PDB entry 8J24 | electron microscopy, 2.60 A resolution | chains B and C of the 5 polymer chains in the assembly

# Chain B
Protein: Guanine nucleotide-binding protein G(I)/G(S)/G(T) subunit beta-1
From: Homo sapiens
Reference sequence: P62873 (GBB1_HUMAN); residues 0-338 here correspond to UniProt positions 2-340 (UniProt number = residue number + 2)
Sequence (377 residues; row label = number of the first residue in the row; numbers below 1 keep their minus sign (Met-12 is residue -12)):
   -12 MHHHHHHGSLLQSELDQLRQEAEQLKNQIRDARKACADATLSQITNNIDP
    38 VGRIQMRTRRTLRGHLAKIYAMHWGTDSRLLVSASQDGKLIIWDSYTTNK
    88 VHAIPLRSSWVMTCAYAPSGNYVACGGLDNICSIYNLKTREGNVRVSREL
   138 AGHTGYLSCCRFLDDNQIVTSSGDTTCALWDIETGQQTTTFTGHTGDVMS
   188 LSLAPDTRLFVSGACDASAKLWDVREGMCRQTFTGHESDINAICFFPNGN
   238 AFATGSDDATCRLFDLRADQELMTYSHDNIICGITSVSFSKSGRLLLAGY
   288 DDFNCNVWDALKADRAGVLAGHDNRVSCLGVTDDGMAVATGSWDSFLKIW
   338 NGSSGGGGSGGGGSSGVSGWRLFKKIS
Disordered / not traced: -12 to 0, 341-364
Differences from the reference sequence: initiating methionine (-12); expression tag (-11 to -1, 339-364)
UniProt features mapped onto this chain:
  - modified residue: Ser0 (N-acetylserine), His264 (Phosphohistidine)

# Chain C
Protein: Guanine nucleotide-binding protein G(i) subunit alpha-1
From: Homo sapiens
Reference sequence: P63096 (GNAI1_HUMAN); residue numbers follow UniProt; this construct covers 1-354
Sequence (354 residues; numbered 1 to 354; the number before each row is that of its first residue):
     1 MGCTLSAEDKAAVERSKMIDRNLREDGEKAAREVKLLLLGAGESGKSTIV
    51 KQMKIIHEAGYSEEECKQYKAVVYSNTIQSIIAIIRAMGRLKIDFGDSAR
   101 ADDARQLFVLAGAAEEGFMTAELAGVIKRLWKDSGVQACFNRSREYQLND
   151 SAAYYLNDLDRIAQPNYIPTQQDVLRTRVKTTGIVETHFTFKDLHFKMFD
   201 VGGQRSERKKWIHCFEGVTAIIFCVALSDYDLVLAEDEEMNRMHESMKLF
   251 DSICNNKWFTDTSIILFLNKKDLFEEKIKKSPLTICYPEYAGSNTYEEAA
   301 AYIQCQFEDLNKRKDTKEIYTHFTCATDTKNVQFVFDAVTDVIIKNNLKD
   351 CGLF
Disordered / not traced: 1-5, 55-181, 233-239
UniProt features mapped onto this chain:
  - region: Lys35 to Thr48 (G1 motif), Asp173 to Thr181 (G2 motif), Phe196 to Arg205 (G3 motif), Ile265 to Asp272 (G4 motif), Thr324 to Thr329 (G5 motif)
  - binding site (GTP): Glu43 to Thr48, Ser151, Leu175 to Thr181, Asp200 to Gln204, Asn269 to Asp272, Ala326
  - binding site (Mg(2+)): Ser47, Thr181
  - modified residue: Arg178 (ADP-ribosylarginine), Gln204 (Deamidated glutamine), Cys351 (ADP-ribosylcysteine)
  - lipidation: Gly2 (N-myristoyl glycine), Cys3 (S-palmitoyl cysteine)
  - natural variant: Gly40 (G40C: In NEDHISB; G40R: In NEDHISB), Gly45 (G45D: In NEDHISB), Thr48 (T48I: In NEDHISB; T48K: In NEDHISB), Gln52 (Q52P: In NEDHISB), Ser75 (deletion: In NEDHISB; uncertain significance), Gln172 (deletion: In NEDHISB), Asp173 (D173V: In NEDHISB), Glu186 to Phe189 (deletion: In NEDHISB; uncertain significance), Cys224 (C224Y: In NEDHISB), Lys270 (K270N: In NEDHISB; K270R: In NEDHISB), Asp272 (D272G: In NEDHISB), Ala326 (A326P: In NEDHISB), 1 further natural variant entry in UniProt
  - mutagenesis: Gly42 (G42R: Abolishes switch to an activated conformation and dissociation from beta and gamma subunits upon GTP binding. Abolishes interaction with RGS family members), Glu116 (E116L: Enhances interaction (inactive GDP-bound) with RGS14), Gln147 (Q147L: Enhances interaction (inactive GDP-bound) with RGS14), Glu245 (E245L: Enhances interaction (inactive GDP-bound) with RGS14)

# Interface between chain B and chain C
Residue-residue contacts (48; chain B residue first):
  Gly51(B) - Leu23(C)
  Leu53(B) - Leu23(C)
  Leu53(B) - Gly27(C)
  Lys55(B) - His213(C)  hydrogen bond (side chain-backbone)
  Lys55(B) - Glu216(C)  salt bridge
  Tyr57(B) - His213(C)
  Tyr57(B) - Cys214(C)
  Gln73(B) - Cys214(C)
  Lys76(B) - Leu23(C)
  Lys76(B) - Asp26(C)  salt bridge
  Ile78(B) - Leu23(C)  hydrophobic
  Asn86(B) - Ala12(C)
  Asn86(B) - Val13(C)
  Asn86(B) - Ser16(C)
  Lys87(B) - Ser16(C)  hydrogen bond (backbone-side chain)
  Lys87(B) - Ile19(C)
  Lys87(B) - Asp20(C)  salt bridge
  Val88(B) - Arg15(C)  hydrogen bond (backbone-side chain)
  His89(B) - Arg15(C)
  Ala90(B) - Ile19(C)  hydrophobic
  Trp97(B) - Ile184(C)
  Trp97(B) - Glu186(C)
  Trp97(B) - Phe199(C)  hydrophobic
  Trp97(B) - Cys214(C)
  Trp97(B) - Phe215(C)  hydrophobic
  Leu115(B) - Gly183(C)
  Leu115(B) - Ile184(C)
  Leu115(B) - Gln204(C)  hydrogen bond (backbone-side chain)
  Leu115(B) - Trp211(C)  hydrophobic
  Leu115(B) - Phe215(C)  hydrophobic
  Asp116(B) - Gly183(C)
  Asn117(B) - Gly183(C)
  Asn117(B) - Gln204(C)
  Thr141(B) - Gln204(C)
  Gly142(B) - Gln204(C)
  Tyr143(B) - Gln204(C)  hydrogen bond (backbone-side chain)
  Tyr143(B) - Ser206(C)
  Tyr143(B) - Lys210(C)
  Tyr143(B) - Trp211(C)
  Gly160(B) - Ser206(C)  hydrogen bond (backbone-side chain)
  Asp184(B) - Glu207(C)  hydrogen bond (side chain-backbone)
  Met186(B) - Lys210(C)
  Cys202(B) - Lys210(C)
  Asp226(B) - Lys210(C)  salt bridge
  Asn228(B) - Lys210(C)  hydrogen bond
  Asp244(B) - Lys210(C)  salt bridge
  Arg312(B) - Trp258(C)
  Trp330(B) - Trp258(C)  hydrophobic
Also at the interface, not in a pair above, chain B (31 interface residues in all): Arg50, Ser95, Met99
Also at the interface, not in a pair above, chain C (26 interface residues in all): Thr182, Gly203, Lys209

# Overview
The interface between chain B and chain C involves 31 residues on one side and 26 on the other, with 8
hydrogen bonds and 5 salt bridges. Polar contacts include Lys55(B)-Glu216(C), Lys76(B)-Asp26(C) and
Lys87(B)-Asp20(C).
Chain B is Guanine nucleotide-binding protein G(I)/G(S)/G(T) subunit beta-1 and chain C is Guanine
nucleotide-binding protein G(i) subunit alpha-1, both from Homo sapiens; the structure, Cryo-EM structure of
FFAR2 complex bound with acetic acid, was determined by electron microscopy (same publication as 8J20, 8J21
and 8J22).
